5XVV - chains B and D of the 6 polymer chains in the assembly; structure by X-ray diffraction, 2.25 A resolution.

[Chain B (and D)]
Name: Glutamate dehydrogenase
From: Aspergillus niger
Notes: chain D of this document is another copy of the same molecule, construct and numbering; everything in this record applies to it too
UniProt: B6V7E4 (B6V7E4_ASPNG); residue numbers follow UniProt; this construct covers 1-460
Chain sequence (460 residues; row label = number of the first residue in the row):
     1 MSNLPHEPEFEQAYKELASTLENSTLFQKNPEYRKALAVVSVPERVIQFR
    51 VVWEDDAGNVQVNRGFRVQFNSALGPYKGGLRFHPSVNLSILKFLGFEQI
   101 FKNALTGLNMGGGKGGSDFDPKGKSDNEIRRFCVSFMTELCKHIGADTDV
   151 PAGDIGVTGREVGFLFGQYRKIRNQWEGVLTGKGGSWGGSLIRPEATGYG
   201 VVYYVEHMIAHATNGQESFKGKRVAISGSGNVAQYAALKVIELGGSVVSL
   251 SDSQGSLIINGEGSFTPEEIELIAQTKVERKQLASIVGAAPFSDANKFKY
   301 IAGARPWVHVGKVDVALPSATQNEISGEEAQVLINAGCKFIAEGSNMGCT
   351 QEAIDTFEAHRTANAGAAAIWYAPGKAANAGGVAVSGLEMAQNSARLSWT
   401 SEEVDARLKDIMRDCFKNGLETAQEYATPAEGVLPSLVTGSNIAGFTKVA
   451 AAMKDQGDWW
Disordered / not traced: 1 (chain D: 1-2)
Covalently attached groups: beta-mercaptoethanol (BME) linked to Cys141
Ligand contacts: 2-oxoglutaric acid (AKG): Lys78, Gly79, Gly80, Gln99, Lys102, Lys114, Ala152, Gly153, Asp154, Thr181, Val383, Ser386
Reported in the primary citation:
  - binding site for beta-mercaptoethanol: Cys141
  - binding site for 2-oxoglutaric acid: Gly80, Lys114
  - catalytic residues: Arg82, Gly153, Asp154
  - catalytic residues: Lys114 (proposed by the authors, not directly observed)
  - mutagenesis - R82Q (165-fold): decreased catalytic activity
  - specificity-determining residues: Lys122, Ser253, Lys277, Gln282

[How chain B and chain D interact]
Pairs across the interface (16):
  Glu54(B) - Asn127(D)
  Glu54(B) - Arg130(D)  salt bridge
  Glu54(B) - Arg131(D)  salt bridge
  Gly58(B) - Asn127(D)
  Asn127(B) - Glu54(D)
  Asn127(B) - Gly58(D)
  Arg130(B) - Glu54(D)  salt bridge
  Arg131(B) - Glu54(D)  salt bridge
  Thr138(B) - Lys171(D)
  Lys142(B) - Lys171(D)  hydrogen bond (side chain-backbone)
  Lys142(B) - Ile172(D)  hydrogen bond (side chain-backbone)
  Lys142(B) - Asn174(D)
  Lys171(B) - Lys142(D)  hydrogen bond (backbone-side chain)
  Ile172(B) - Lys142(D)
  Ile172(B) - Ile172(D)  hydrophobic
  Asn174(B) - Lys142(D)
Interface residues without a listed pair, chain B (11 interface residues in all): Gln168
Interface residues without a listed pair, chain D (10 interface residues in all): Thr138

[In short]
Chain B and chain D form an interface of 11 and 10 residues respectively, with 3 hydrogen bonds and 4 salt
bridges. Among the polar pairs are Glu54(B)-Arg130(D), Glu54(B)-Arg131(D) and Lys142(B)-Lys171(D). Chain B
binds 2-oxoglutaric acid. From the paper: catalytic residues Arg82(B), Gly153(B) and Asp154(B) among others;
R82Q of chain B reduces catalytic activity.
Chain B and chain D are both Glutamate dehydrogenase (Aspergillus niger); the structure, Crystal Structure of
Forward Inhibited Aspergillus niger Glutamate Dehydrogenase With Both Apo- and Alpha Ketoglutarate Bound ...,
was determined by X-ray diffraction, deposited together with 5XVI, 5XVX, 5XW0 and 5XWC.
